PDB entry 3ZWO | X-ray diffraction, 2.00 A resolution | chains E and H

== Chain E (and H) ==
Protein: ADP-ribosyl cyclase
Organism: Aplysia californica
Notes: EC 3.2.2.5; chain H of this document is another copy of the same molecule, construct and numbering; everything in this record applies to it too
Reference sequence: P29241 (NADA_APLCA); residues 0-258 here correspond to UniProt positions 24-282 (UniProt number = residue number + 24)
Amino-acid sequence (259 residues; each row starts with the number of its first residue; numbering starts at 0):
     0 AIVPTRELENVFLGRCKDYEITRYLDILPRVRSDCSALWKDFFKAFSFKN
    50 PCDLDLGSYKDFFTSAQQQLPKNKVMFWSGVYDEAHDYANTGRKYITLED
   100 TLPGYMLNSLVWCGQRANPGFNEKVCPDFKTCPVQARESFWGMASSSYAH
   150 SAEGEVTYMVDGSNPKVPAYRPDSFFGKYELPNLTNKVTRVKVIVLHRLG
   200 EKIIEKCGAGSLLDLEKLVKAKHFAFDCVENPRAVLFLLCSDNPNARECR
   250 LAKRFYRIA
Disordered / not traced: 0, 252-258
Cystine bridges: Cys15-Cys34, Cys51-Cys131, Cys112-Cys125, Cys206-Cys227, Cys239-Cys248
Residues lining bound ligands: guanosine diphosphate ribose (G2Q): Phe76, Trp77, Ser78, Gly79, Tyr81, Leu97, Glu98, Leu106, Asn107, Ser108, Leu109, Trp140, Ser144, Tyr147, Arg170, Ser173, Phe174, Phe175, Glu179

== Interface between chain E and chain H ==
Pairs across the interface (53; chain E residue first):
  Thr4(E) with Ile20(H)
  Arg5(E) with Ile20(H)
  Glu6(E) with Lys16(H), salt bridge
  Asn9(E) with Lys16(H)
  Val10(E) with Ile20(H), hydrophobic; Thr21(H)
  Gly13(E) with Gly13(H)
  Arg14(E) with Asp17(H), salt bridge; Thr21(H), hydrogen bond; Arg22(H)
  Lys16(E) with Glu6(H), salt bridge; Asn9(H)
  Asp17(E) with Arg14(H), salt bridge
  Ile20(E) with Arg5(H); Val10(H), hydrophobic
  Thr21(E) with Val10(H); Arg14(H), hydrogen bond; Leu109(H)
  Arg22(E) with Arg14(H); Tyr104(H)
  Arg92(E) with Asp82(H), salt bridge
  Leu109(E) with Thr21(H)
  Arg232(E) with Pro243(H), hydrogen bond (side chain-backbone); Asn244(H), hydrogen bond
  Ala233(E) with Ser240(H), hydrogen bond (backbone-side chain)
  Leu235(E) with Leu250(H), hydrophobic
  Phe236(E) with Phe236(H); Cys239(H); Ser240(H); Pro243(H), hydrophobic; Cys248(H)
  Leu237(E) with Ser240(H)
  Cys239(E) with Phe236(H), hydrophobic
  Ser240(E) with Ala233(H), hydrogen bond (side chain-backbone); Phe236(H); Leu237(H)
  Asp241(E) with Lys93(H), salt bridge
  Pro243(E) with Arg232(H), hydrogen bond (backbone-side chain); Phe236(H)
  Glu247(E) with Leu250(H)
  Cys248(E) with Arg232(H), hydrogen bond (backbone-side chain); Phe236(H)
  Arg249(E) with Arg232(H); Leu250(H); Ala251(H), hydrogen bond (backbone-backbone)
  Leu250(E) with Arg232(H); Leu235(H), hydrophobic; Phe236(H), hydrophobic; Arg249(H); Ala251(H)
  Ala251(E) with Arg249(H), hydrogen bond (backbone-backbone); Leu250(H); Ala251(H)
Interface residues without a listed pair, chain E (32 interface residues in all): Glu19, Asp82, Asn89, Tyr104
Interface residues without a listed pair, chain H (32 interface residues in all): Thr4, Asp86, Arg92, Glu247

== Overview ==
The chain E/chain H interface involves 32 residues from each chain, with 10 hydrogen bonds and 6 salt bridges.
Polar contacts include Glu6(E)-Lys16(H), Arg14(E)-Asp17(H) and Arg92(E)-Asp82(H). Ligands of chain E:
guanosine diphosphate ribose.
Chain E and chain H are both ADP-ribosyl cyclase (Aplysia californica); the structure, Crystal structure of
ADP ribosyl cyclase complexed with reaction intermediate, was determined by X-ray diffraction together with
3ZWM, 3ZWN, 3ZWP, 3ZWV and 3ZWW from the same study.
